6KSD - chain A; structure by X-ray diffraction, 2.50 A resolution.

Chain A:
Protein: DNA ligase A
Organism: Mycobacterium tuberculosis H37Rv
Notes: EC 6.5.1.2
UniProt: P9WNV1 (DNLJ_MYCTU); numbering as in UniProt (aligned over 8-328)
Chain sequence (321 residues; numbered 8 to 328; the number before each row is that of its first residue):
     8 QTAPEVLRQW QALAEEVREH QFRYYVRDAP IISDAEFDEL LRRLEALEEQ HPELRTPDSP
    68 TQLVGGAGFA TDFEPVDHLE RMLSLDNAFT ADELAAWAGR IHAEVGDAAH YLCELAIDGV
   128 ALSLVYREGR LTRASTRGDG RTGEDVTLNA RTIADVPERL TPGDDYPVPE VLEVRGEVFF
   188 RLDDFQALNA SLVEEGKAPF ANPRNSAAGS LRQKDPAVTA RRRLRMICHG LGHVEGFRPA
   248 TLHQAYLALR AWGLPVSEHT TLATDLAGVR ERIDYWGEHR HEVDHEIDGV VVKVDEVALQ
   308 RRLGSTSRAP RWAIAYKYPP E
Construct notes: engineered mutation Ala123 (Lys in P9WNV1)
Residues lining bound ligands: beta-nicotinamide ribose monophosphate (NMN): His27, Gln28, Tyr31, Tyr32, Pro37, Ile39, Ser40, Asp41, Phe44, Asp45
Curated features (UniProtKB/Swiss-Prot):
  - binding site (NAD(+)): Asp41 to Asp45, Ser91, Leu92, Glu121, Arg144, Glu184, Lys300, Lys324

Summary:
Chain A binds beta-nicotinamide ribose monophosphate. From UniProt: 12 NAD+-binding residues.
Chain A is DNA ligase A (Mycobacterium tuberculosis H37Rv); the structure, Structural basis for domain
rotation during adenylation of active site K123 and fragment library screening against ..., was determined by
X-ray diffraction (same publication as 6KRH, 6KSC and 6KDU).
